7CZ2 - chain A; structure by X-ray diffraction, 1.80 A resolution.

Chain A:
Name: ABC1 family protein
Source organism: Mycolicibacterium smegmatis (strain ATCC 700084 / mc(2)155)
UniProt: A0QTT2 (A0QTT2_MYCS2); numbering as in UniProt (aligned over 1-439)
Chain sequence (439 residues; numbered 1 to 439; the number before each row is that of its first residue):
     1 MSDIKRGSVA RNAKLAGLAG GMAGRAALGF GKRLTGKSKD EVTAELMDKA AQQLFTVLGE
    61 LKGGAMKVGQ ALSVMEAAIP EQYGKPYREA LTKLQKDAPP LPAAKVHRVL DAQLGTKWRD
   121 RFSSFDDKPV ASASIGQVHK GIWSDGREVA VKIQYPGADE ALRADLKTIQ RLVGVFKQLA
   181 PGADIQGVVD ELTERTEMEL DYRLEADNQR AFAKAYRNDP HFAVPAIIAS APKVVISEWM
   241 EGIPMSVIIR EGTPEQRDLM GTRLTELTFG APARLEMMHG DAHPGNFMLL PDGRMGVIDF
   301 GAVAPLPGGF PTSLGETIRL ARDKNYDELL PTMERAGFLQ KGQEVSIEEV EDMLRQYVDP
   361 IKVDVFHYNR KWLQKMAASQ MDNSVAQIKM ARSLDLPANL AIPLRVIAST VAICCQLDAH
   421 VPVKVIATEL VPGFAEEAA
Not modelled in the structure: 1-99, 338-344, 381-396, 436-439
Ion coordination: Ca2+ site 1: N286, D299 (together with ADP); Ca2+ site 2: D299 (together with ADP)
Small-molecule neighbours: ADP (adenosine-5'-diphosphate): A131, S132, A133, S134, V138, A150, K152, E199, E205, P225, S237, E238, W239, M240, G285, N286, I298, D299
What the authors report for this chain:
  - binding site for ADP: S134, K152, E238, W239, M240
  - Ca2+ coordination: D299
  - mutagenesis - K152A, E199A, E205A, W239A: decreased catalytic activity
  - mutagenesis - K67A, E191A, R195A, M198G, D281A, I402A, R405A: decreased growth in response to erythromycin

In short:
Chain A binds ADP. The Ca2+ site 1 is built by N286 and D299. From the paper: a binding site for ADP at S134,
K152 and E238 among others; K67A, E191A and R195A, among others, reduce growth in response to erythromycin; 11
substitutions were tested in all.
Chain A is ABC1 family protein (Mycolicibacterium smegmatis (strain ATCC 700084 / mc(2)155)); the structure,
The complex structure of MSMEG_1954-ADP from Mycobacterium smegmatis, was determined by X-ray diffraction
(same publication as 7CY2 and 7CYR).
